PDB entry 7DYR | electron microscopy, 2.28 A resolution | chains Y and B of the 9 polymer chains in the assembly

[Chain Y (and B)]
Name: PTS system mannose-specific EIIC component
Source organism: Escherichia coli (strain K12)
Notes: chain B of this document is another copy of the same molecule, construct and numbering; everything in this record applies to it too
UniProt: P69801 (PTNC_ECOLI); residue numbers follow UniProt; this construct covers 1-266
Sequence (266 residues; each row starts with the number of its first residue):
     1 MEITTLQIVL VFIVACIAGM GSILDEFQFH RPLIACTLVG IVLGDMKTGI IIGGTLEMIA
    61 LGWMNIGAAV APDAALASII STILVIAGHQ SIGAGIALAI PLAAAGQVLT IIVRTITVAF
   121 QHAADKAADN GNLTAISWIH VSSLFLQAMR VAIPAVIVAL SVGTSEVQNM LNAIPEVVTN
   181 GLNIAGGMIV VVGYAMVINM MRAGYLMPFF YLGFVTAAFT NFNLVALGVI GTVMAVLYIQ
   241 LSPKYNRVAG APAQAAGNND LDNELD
Disordered / not traced: 249-266
Curated features (UniProtKB/Swiss-Prot):
  - modified residue: M1 (N-formylmethionine)
  - mutagenesis: N65 (N65P: Significantly impairs the mannose transport capacity)
Small-molecule neighbours: alpha-D-mannopyranose (MAN): D25, N65, I66, G67

[How chain Y and chain B interact]
Pairs across the interface (18; chain Y residue first):
  N221(Y) - F219(B)
  F222(Y) - V215(B)
  F222(Y) - F219(B)  hydrophobic
  N223(Y) - F219(B)
  A226(Y) - F219(B)  hydrophobic
  I230(Y) - V215(B)  hydrophobic
  V233(Y) - P208(B)
  V233(Y) - L212(B)  hydrophobic
  V236(Y) - P208(B)  hydrophobic
  L237(Y) - F209(B)  hydrophobic
  Q240(Y) - Y205(B)  hydrogen bond (side chain-backbone)
  Q240(Y) - Y238(B)  hydrogen bond
  L241(Y) - Y238(B)  hydrophobic
  L241(Y) - L241(B)  hydrophobic
  L241(Y) - S242(B)
  N246(Y) - P243(B)
  N246(Y) - R247(B)  hydrogen bond (backbone-side chain)
  V248(Y) - R247(B)
Other interface residues (no listed pair), chain Y (14 interface residues in all): V229, P243
Other interface residues (no listed pair), chain B (13 interface residues in all): Y211, T220

[Summary]
Chain Y and chain B form an interface of 14 and 13 residues respectively; the contacts include 3 hydrogen
bonds. Polar contacts include Q240(Y)-Y205(B), Q240(Y)-Y238(B) and N246(Y)-R247(B). Ligands of chain Y:
alpha-D-mannopyranose. UniProt lists one mutagenesis site on chain Y.
Chain Y and chain B are both PTS system mannose-specific EIIC component (Escherichia coli (strain K12)); the
structure, CryoEM Structure of Mannose Transporter ManYZ and Microcin E492 (MceA) complex, was determined by
electron microscopy.
